1P3G - chains J and F of the 10 polymer chains in the assembly; structure by X-ray diffraction, 2.70 A resolution.

[Chain J]
Molecule: Palindromic 146bp Human Alpha-Satellite DNA fragment
Organism: Homo sapiens
Sequence (146 nucleotides; row label = number of the first residue in the row):
   147 ATCAATATCC ACCTGCAGAT TCTACCAAAA GTGTATTTGG AAACTGCTCC ATCAAAAGGC
   207 ATGTTCAGCG GAATTCCGCT GAACATGCCT TTTGATGGAG CAGTTTCCAA ATACACTTTT
   267 GGTAGAATCT GCAGGTGGAT ATTGAT

[Chain F]
Protein: Histone H4
Organism: Xenopus laevis
UniProt: P62799 (H4_XENLA); residues 201-302 here correspond to UniProt positions 1-102 (UniProt number = residue number - 200)
Sequence (102 residues; row label = number of the first residue in the row):
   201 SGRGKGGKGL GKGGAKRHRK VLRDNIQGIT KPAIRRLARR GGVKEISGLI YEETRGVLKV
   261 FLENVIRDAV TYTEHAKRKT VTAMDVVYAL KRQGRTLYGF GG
Disordered / not traced: 201-215
Sequence notes: conflict Glu245 (Arg46 in P62799)

[Interface between chain J and chain F]
Residue-residue contacts (8):
  DC199(J) - Lys216(F)  hydrogen bond to the phosphate
  DC199(J) - His218(F)  salt bridge to the phosphate
  DA207(J) - Thr230(F)  sugar contact
  DA207(J) - Pro232(F)  phosphate contact
  DA207(J) - Arg236(F)  salt bridge to the phosphate
  DT208(J) - Thr230(F)  phosphate contact
  DT208(J) - Pro232(F)  phosphate contact
  DG216(J) - Glu245(F)  sugar contact
Also at the interface, not in a pair above, chain J (6 interface residues in all): DC196, DT198
Also at the interface, not in a pair above, chain F (8 interface residues in all): Lys231, Thr280

[Summary]
6 residues of chain J and 8 residues of chain F are in contact; the contacts include 1 hydrogen bond and 2
salt bridges. Polar contacts include DC199(J)-Lys216(F), DC199(J)-His218(F) and DA207(J)-Arg236(F).
Chain J is Palindromic 146bp Human Alpha-Satellite DNA fragment (Homo sapiens) and chain F is Histone H4
(Xenopus laevis); the structure, Crystallographic Studies of Nucleosome Core Particles containing Histone
'Sin' Mutants, was determined by X-ray diffraction together with 1P34, 1P3A, 1P3B, 1P3F, 1P3I, 1P3K and 4
further entries from the same study.
